2IN6 - chain A; structure by X-ray diffraction, 1.90 A resolution.

== Chain A ==
Protein: Wee1-like protein kinase
From: Homo sapiens
Notes: EC 2.7.10.2; fragment: kinase domain
Reference sequence: P30291 (WEE1_HUMAN); residue numbers follow UniProt; this construct covers 291-575
Sequence (287 residues; each row starts with the number of its first residue):
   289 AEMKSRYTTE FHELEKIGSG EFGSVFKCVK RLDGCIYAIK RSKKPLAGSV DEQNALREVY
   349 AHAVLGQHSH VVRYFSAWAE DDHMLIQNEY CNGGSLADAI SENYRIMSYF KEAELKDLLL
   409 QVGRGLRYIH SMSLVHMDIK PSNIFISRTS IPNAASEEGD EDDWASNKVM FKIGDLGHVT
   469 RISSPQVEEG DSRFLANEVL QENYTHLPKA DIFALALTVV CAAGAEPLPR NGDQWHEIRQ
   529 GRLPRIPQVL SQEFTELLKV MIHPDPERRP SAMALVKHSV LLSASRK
Disordered / not traced: 289-290, 334-336, 436-455, 570-575
Sequence notes: expression tag (289-290)
Small-molecule neighbours: 839 (3-(9-hydroxy-1,3-dioxo-4-phenyl-2,3-dihydropyrrolo[3,4-c]carbazol-6(1h)-yl)propanoic acid): Ile305, Gly306, Ser307, Val313, Ala326, Lys328, Glu346, Val360, Ile374, Asn376, Glu377, Tyr378, Cys379, Asn380, Gly381, Gly382, Ser430, Phe433, Asp463

== Overview ==
Chain A binds compound 839.
Chain A is Wee1-like protein kinase (Homo sapiens); the structure, Wee1 kinase complex with inhibitor
PD311839, was determined by X-ray diffraction together with 2IO6 from the same study.
